6YJJ - chain A; structure by X-ray diffraction, 2.40 A resolution.

[Chain A]
Molecule: Cyri-B (FAM49B)
Source organism: Rhincodon typus
Sequence (325 residues; each row starts with the number of its first residue; numbering starts at 0):
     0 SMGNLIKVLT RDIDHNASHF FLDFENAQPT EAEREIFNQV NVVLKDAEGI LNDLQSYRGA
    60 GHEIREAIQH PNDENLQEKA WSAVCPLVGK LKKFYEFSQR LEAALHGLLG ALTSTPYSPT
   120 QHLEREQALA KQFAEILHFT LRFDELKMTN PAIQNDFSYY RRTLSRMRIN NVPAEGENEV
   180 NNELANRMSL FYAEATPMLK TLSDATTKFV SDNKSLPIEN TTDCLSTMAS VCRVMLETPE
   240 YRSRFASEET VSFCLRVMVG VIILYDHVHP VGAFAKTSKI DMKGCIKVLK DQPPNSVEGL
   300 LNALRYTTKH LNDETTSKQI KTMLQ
Disordered / not traced: 171-175
Modified positions: Mse-1, Mse-147, Mse-166, Mse-187, Mse-197, Mse-227, Mse-234, Mse-257, Mse-281, Mse-322 (selenomethionine; parent Met)
Reported in the primary citation:
  - post-translational modification sites: Gly-2 (citing earlier work)
  - interface residues: Asn-177
  - contacts within the chain: Tyr-56/Asp-155 (hydrogen bond), Ala-59/Asp-155 (backbone contact), Arg-160/Asn-181 (hydrogen bond), Arg-160/Asn-185 (hydrogen bond), Arg-160/Ser-188 (hydrogen bond)

[Overview]
The paper reports the interface residue Asn-177; a modification site at Gly-2.
Chain A is Cyri-B (FAM49B) (Rhincodon typus); the structure, Structure of CYRI-B (FAM49B) from Rhincodon typus
(selenomethionine derivative), was determined by X-ray diffraction, deposited together with 6YJK.
